5F9L - chains A and T of the 3 polymer chains in the assembly; structure by X-ray diffraction, 2.59 A resolution.

== Chain A ==
Molecule: DNA polymerase eta
From: Homo sapiens
Notes: EC 2.7.7.7
UniProt: Q9Y253 (POLH_HUMAN); numbering as in UniProt (aligned over 1-432)
Chain sequence (435 residues; numbered -2 to 432; the number before each row is that of its first residue; numbers below 1 keep their minus sign (Gly-2 is residue -2)):
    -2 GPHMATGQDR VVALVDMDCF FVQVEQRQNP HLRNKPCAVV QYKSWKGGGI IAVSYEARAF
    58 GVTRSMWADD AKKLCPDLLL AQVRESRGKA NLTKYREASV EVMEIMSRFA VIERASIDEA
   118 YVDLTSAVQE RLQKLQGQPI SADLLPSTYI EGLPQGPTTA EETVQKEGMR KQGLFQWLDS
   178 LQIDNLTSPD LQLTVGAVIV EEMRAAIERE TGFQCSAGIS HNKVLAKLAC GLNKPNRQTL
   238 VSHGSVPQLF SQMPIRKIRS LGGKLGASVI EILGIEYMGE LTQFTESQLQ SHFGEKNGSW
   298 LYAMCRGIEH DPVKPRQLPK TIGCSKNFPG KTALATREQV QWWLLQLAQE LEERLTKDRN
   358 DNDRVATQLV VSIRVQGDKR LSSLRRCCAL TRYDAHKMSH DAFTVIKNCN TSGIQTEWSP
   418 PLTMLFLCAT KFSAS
Not modelled in the structure: 156-159
Differences from the reference sequence: expression tag (-2 to 0)
Ion coordination: Mg2+ site 1: Asp13, Met14, Asp115 (together with DZ4); Mg2+ site 2: Asp13, Asp115, Glu116 (together with DZ4) (shared with 1 residue of chain P)
Small-molecule neighbours: DZ4 (2'-deoxy-5'-O-[(R)-hydroxy{[(R)-hydroxy(phosphonooxy)phosphoryl]amino}phosphoryl]adenosine): Asp13, Met14, Asp15, Cys16, Phe17, Phe18, Ile48, Ala49, Tyr52, Arg55, Arg61, Ile114, Asp115, Glu116, Lys231

== Chain T ==
Molecule: 12-nt DNA strand
Sequence (12 nucleotides; numbered 1 to 12; the number before each row is that of its first residue):
     1 CATXATGACG CT
Modified positions: GNE (1,N2-ethenoguanine) at position 4

== How chain A and chain T interact ==
Pairs across the interface (40):
  Gln38(A) - GNE_4(T)  sugar contact
  Gln38(A) - DA5(T)  sugar contact
  Tyr39(A) - GNE_4(T)  phosphate contact
  Tyr39(A) - DA5(T)  hydrogen bond to the phosphate
  Trp42(A) - DA2(T)  stacking on the base
  Gly46(A) - DT3(T)  base contact
  Ile47(A) - DT3(T)  base contact
  Ile48(A) - DT3(T)  base contact
  Arg61(A) - DT3(T)  base contact
  Ser62(A) - DT3(T)  base contact
  Trp64(A) - DA2(T)  phosphate contact
  Lys86(A) - DT6(T)  salt bridge to the phosphate
  Leu89(A) - DA5(T)  phosphate contact
  Leu89(A) - DT6(T)  phosphate contact
  Arg93(A) - DT6(T)  salt bridge to the phosphate
  Lys293(A) - DG10(T)  sugar contact
  Lys311(A) - DC9(T)  salt bridge to the phosphate
  Arg313(A) - DA8(T)  salt bridge to the phosphate
  Arg313(A) - DC9(T)  salt bridge to the phosphate
  Pro316(A) - DA8(T)  phosphate contact
  Lys317(A) - DA8(T)  hydrogen bond to the phosphate
  Lys317(A) - DC9(T)  salt bridge to the phosphate
  Thr318(A) - DG7(T)  sugar contact
  Thr318(A) - DA8(T)  hydrogen bond to the phosphate
  Ile319(A) - DG7(T)  phosphate contact
  Gly320(A) - DT6(T)  sugar contact
  Gly320(A) - DG7(T)  hydrogen bond to the phosphate
  Cys321(A) - DT6(T)  phosphate contact
  Ser322(A) - DA5(T)  sugar contact
  Ser322(A) - DT6(T)  hydrogen bond to the phosphate
  Lys323(A) - DA5(T)  salt bridge to the phosphate
  Asn324(A) - GNE_4(T)  sugar contact
  Asn324(A) - DA5(T)  hydrogen bond to the phosphate
  Pro326(A) - DC1(T)  phosphate contact
  Pro326(A) - DA2(T)  base contact
  Pro326(A) - GNE_4(T)  phosphate contact
  Gly327(A) - DC1(T)  hydrogen bond to the phosphate
  Thr329(A) - DA2(T)  base contact
  Arg351(A) - DT6(T)  salt bridge to the phosphate
  Arg351(A) - DG7(T)  salt bridge to the phosphate
Also at the interface, not in a pair above, chain A (35 interface residues in all): Ala87, Arg111, Leu315, Glu347, Leu378, Met421, Phe423
Also at the interface, not in a pair above, chain T (11 interface residues in all): DC11

== Overview ==
35 residues of chain A and 11 residues of chain T are in contact, with 7 hydrogen bonds, 9 salt bridges and 1
aromatic stacking contact. Among the polar pairs are Tyr39(A)-DA5(T), Lys317(A)-DA8(T) and Thr318(A)-DA8(T).
Ligands of chain A: compound DZ4.
Chain A is DNA polymerase eta (Homo sapiens) and chain T is a 12-nt DNA strand; the structure, CRYSTAL
STRUCTURE OF HUMAN DNA POLYMERASE ETA INSERTING dAMPNPP ACROSS A DNA TEMPLATE CONTAINING
1,N2-ETHENODEOXYGUANOSINE LESION, was determined by X-ray diffraction.
